Entry 8ZUI (electron microscopy, 2.56 A resolution); this record covers chains A and C of the 12 polymer chains in the assembly.

# Chain A (and C)
Name: Tumor necrosis factor
From: Homo sapiens
Notes: chain C of this document is another copy of the same molecule, construct and numbering; everything in this record applies to it too
UniProt: P01375 (TNFA_HUMAN); residues 77-233 here = UniProt positions 77-233
Sequence (170 residues; each row starts with the number of its first residue):
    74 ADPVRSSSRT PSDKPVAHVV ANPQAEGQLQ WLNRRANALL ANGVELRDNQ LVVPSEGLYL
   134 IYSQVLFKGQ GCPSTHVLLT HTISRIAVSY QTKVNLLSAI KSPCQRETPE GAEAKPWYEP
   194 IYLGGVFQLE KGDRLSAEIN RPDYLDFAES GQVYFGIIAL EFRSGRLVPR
Unresolved in the structure: 74-85, 183-184, 234-243
Disulfides: Cys-145/Cys-177
Sequence notes: expression tag (74-76, 234-243)
Curated features (UniProtKB/Swiss-Prot):
  - glycosylation: Ser-80 (O-linked (GalNAc...) serine)
  - mutagenesis: Leu-105 (L105S: Low activity), Arg-108 (R108W: Biologically inactive), Leu-112 (L112F: Biologically inactive), Ala-160 (A160V: Biologically inactive), Ser-162 (S162F: Biologically inactive), Val-167 (V167A/D: Biologically inactive), Glu-222 (E222K: Biologically inactive)

# Chain A / chain C interface
Residue-residue contacts - 46 pairs, chain A then chain C:
  Leu-131(A) / Val-89(C)  hydrophobic
  Leu-131(A) / Leu-112(C)  hydrophobic
  Leu-133(A) / Leu-133(C)  hydrophobic
  Ser-147(A) / Lys-188(C)
  His-149(A) / Lys-188(C)
  His-149(A) / Pro-189(C)
  Arg-158(A) / Asn-110(C)  hydrogen bond
  Val-167(A) / Asn-110(C)
  Asn-168(A) / Ser-223(C)
  Leu-169(A) / Asn-110(C)
  Leu-169(A) / Gly-224(C)
  Leu-170(A) / Gly-224(C)
  Leu-170(A) / Tyr-227(C)
  Ser-171(A) / Gln-137(C)  hydrogen bond (backbone-side chain)
  Ser-171(A) / Leu-139(C)
  Ser-171(A) / Gly-224(C)  hydrogen bond (backbone-backbone)
  Ser-171(A) / Gln-225(C)
  Ala-172(A) / Gln-137(C)
  Ala-172(A) / Leu-139(C)  hydrophobic
  Ile-173(A) / Leu-139(C)
  Ile-173(A) / Tyr-191(C)
  Ile-173(A) / Pro-193(C)
  Ile-173(A) / Gln-225(C)
  Lys-174(A) / Lys-174(C)
  Lys-174(A) / Tyr-191(C)
  Lys-174(A) / Pro-193(C)
  Ser-175(A) / Pro-189(C)
  Ser-175(A) / Trp-190(C)
  Ser-175(A) / Tyr-191(C)  hydrogen bond (side chain-backbone)
  Gln-178(A) / Trp-190(C)
  Arg-179(A) / Arg-179(C)
  Tyr-195(A) / Tyr-195(C)  hydrophobic
  Leu-196(A) / Gln-137(C)
  Gly-197(A) / Tyr-135(C)
  Gly-197(A) / Tyr-195(C)  hydrogen bond (backbone-side chain)
  Gly-197(A) / Tyr-227(C)  hydrogen bond (backbone-side chain)
  Gly-198(A) / Tyr-135(C)
  Val-199(A) / His-91(C)
  Val-199(A) / Tyr-135(C)  hydrogen bond (backbone-side chain)
  Val-199(A) / Ile-231(C)  hydrophobic
  Phe-200(A) / His-91(C)
  Phe-200(A) / Asn-110(C)
  Gln-201(A) / Leu-112(C)
  Leu-233(A) / Lys-87(C)  hydrogen bond (backbone-side chain)
  Leu-233(A) / Ile-231(C)  hydrophobic
  Leu-233(A) / Leu-233(C)  hydrophobic
Interface residues without a listed pair, chain A (25 interface residues in all): Leu-151
Interface residues without a listed pair, chain C (27 interface residues in all): Cys-145, Pro-176, Glu-180, Glu-192

# In short
The interface between chain A and chain C involves 25 residues on one side and 27 on the other; the contacts
include 8 hydrogen bonds. Polar contacts include Arg-158(A)/Asn-110(C), Ser-171(A)/Gln-137(C) and
Ser-175(A)/Tyr-191(C). UniProt lists 7 mutagenesis sites on chain A.
Both chains are Tumor necrosis factor (Homo sapiens). Entry 8ZUI (Binary cluster of TNF-TNFR1 ectodomain
complex) was determined by electron microscopy (same publication as 8ZUJ and 8ZUK).
